6N2Y - chains A and G of the 22 polymer chains in the assembly; structure by electron microscopy, 3.00 A resolution.

# Chain A
Name: ATP synthase subunit alpha
From: Bacillus sp. (strain PS3)
Notes: EC 3.6.3.14
Reference sequence: A0A0M3VGF9 (A0A0M3VGF9_BACP3); residues 1-502 here = UniProt positions 1-502
Amino-acid sequence (502 residues; each row starts with the number of its first residue):
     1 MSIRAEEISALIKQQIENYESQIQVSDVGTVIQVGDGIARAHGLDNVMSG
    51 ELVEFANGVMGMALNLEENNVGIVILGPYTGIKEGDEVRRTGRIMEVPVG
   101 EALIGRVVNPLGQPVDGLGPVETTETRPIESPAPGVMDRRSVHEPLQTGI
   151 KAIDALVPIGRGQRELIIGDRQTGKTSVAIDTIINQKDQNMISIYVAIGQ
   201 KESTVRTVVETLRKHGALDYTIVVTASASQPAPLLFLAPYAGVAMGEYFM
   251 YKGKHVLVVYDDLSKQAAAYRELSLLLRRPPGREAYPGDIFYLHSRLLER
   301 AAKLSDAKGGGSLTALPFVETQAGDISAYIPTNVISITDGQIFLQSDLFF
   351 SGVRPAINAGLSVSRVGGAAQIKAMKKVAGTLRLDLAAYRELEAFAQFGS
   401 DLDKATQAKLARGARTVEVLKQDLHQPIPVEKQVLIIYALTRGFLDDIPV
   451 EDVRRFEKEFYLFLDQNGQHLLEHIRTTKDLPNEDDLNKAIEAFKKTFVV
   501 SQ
Unresolved in the structure: 1, 502
Construct notes: conflict P132 (Arg in A0A0M3VGF9), S193 (Cys in A0A0M3VGF9), F463 (Trp in A0A0M3VGF9)
Bound ions: Mg2+: T176 (together with ATP)
Small-molecule neighbours: ATP (adenosine-5'-triphosphate): D170, R171, Q172, T173, G174, K175, T176, S177, Q200, D262, E320, F349, R354, P355, Q422, D423, L424

# Chain G
Name: ATP synthase gamma chain
From: Bacillus sp. (strain PS3)
Reference sequence: A0A0M4TPJ7 (A0A0M4TPJ7_BACP3); numbering as in UniProt (aligned over 1-285)
Amino-acid sequence (285 residues; row label = number of the first residue in the row):
     1 MASLRDIKTRINATKKTSQITKAMEMVSTSKLNRAEQNAKSFVPYMEKIQ
    51 EVVANVALGAGGASHPMLVSRPVKKTGYLVITSDRGLAGAYNSNVLRLVY
   101 QTIQKRHASPDEYAIIVIGRVGLSFFRKRNMPVILDITRLPDQPSFADIK
   151 EIARKTVGLFADGTFDELYMYYNHYVSAIQQEVTERKLLPLTDLAENKQR
   201 TVYEFEPSQEEILDVLLPQYAESLIYGALLDAKASEHAARMTAMKNATDN
   251 ANELIRTLTLSYNRARQAAITQEITEIVAGANALQ
Unresolved in the structure: 1, 285

# How chain A and chain G interact
Residue-residue contacts - 18 pairs, chain A then chain G:
  R278(A) - L284(G)
  G282(A) - I274(G)
  R283(A) - I270(G)
  R283(A) - I274(G)
  E284(A) - I277(G)
  A285(A) - I277(G)
  A394(A) - Q19(G)
  F395(A) - Q19(G)
  F395(A) - K22(G)
  F395(A) - A23(G)  hydrophobic
  F395(A) - M26(G)  hydrophobic
  F398(A) - A23(G)  hydrophobic
  F398(A) - V27(G)  hydrophobic
  G399(A) - V27(G)
  S400(A) - S30(G)
  S400(A) - R34(G)
  D401(A) - V27(G)
  D401(A) - S30(G)
Interface residues without a listed pair, chain A (12 interface residues in all): P281
Interface residues without a listed pair, chain G (16 interface residues in all): I20, M24, E273, V278, A281

# Overview
12 residues of chain A face 16 of chain G across their interface. Bound to chain A: ATP.
Chain A is ATP synthase subunit alpha and chain G is ATP synthase gamma chain, both from Bacillus sp. (strain
PS3); the structure, Bacillus PS3 ATP synthase class 1, was determined by electron microscopy (same
publication as 6N2D, 6N2Z and 6N30).
